Entry 7YTD (electron microscopy, 3.71 A resolution); this record covers chains J and L of the 15 polymer chains in the assembly.

[Chain J]
Protein: Immunoglobulin J chain
Organism: Homo sapiens
UniProt: P01591 (IGJ_HUMAN); residues 1-136 here correspond to UniProt positions 24-159 (UniProt number = residue number + 23)
Chain sequence (136 residues; each row starts with the number of its first residue):
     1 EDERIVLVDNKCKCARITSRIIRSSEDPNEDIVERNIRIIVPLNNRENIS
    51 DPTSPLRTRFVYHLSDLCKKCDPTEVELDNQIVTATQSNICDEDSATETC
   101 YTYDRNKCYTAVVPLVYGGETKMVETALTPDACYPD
Unresolved in the structure: 1-3, 70-97, 136
Curated features (UniProtKB/Swiss-Prot):
  - glycosylation: Asn-48 (N-linked (GlcNAc...) (complex) asparagine)
Cystine bridges: Cys-12/Cys-100, Cys-108/Cys-133
Residues lining bound ligands: N-acetylglucosamine (NAG; 2-acetamido-2-deoxy-beta-D-glucopyranose): Arg-20, Ile-22, Glu-34

[Chain L]
Protein: Immunoglobulin heavy constant mu
Organism: Homo sapiens
UniProt: P01871 (IGHM_HUMAN); residues 345-575 here correspond to UniProt positions 222-452 (UniProt number = residue number - 123)
Chain sequence (231 residues; each row starts with the number of its first residue):
   345 IRVFAIPPSFASIFLTKSTKLTCLVTDLTTYDSVTISWTRQNGEAVKTHT
   395 NISESHPNATFSAVGEASICEDDWNSGERFTCTVTHTDLPSPLKQTISRP
   445 KGVALHRPDVYLLPPAREQLNLRESATITCLVTGFSPADVFVQWMQRGQP
   495 LSPEKYVTSAPMPEPQAPGRYFAHSILTVSEEEWNTGETYTCVVAHEALP
   545 NRVTERTVDKSTGKPTLYNVSLVMSDTAGTC
Unresolved in the structure: 445-448
Curated features (UniProtKB/Swiss-Prot):
  - glycosylation (N-linked (GlcNAc...) asparagine): Asn-395, Asn-402
Cystine bridges: Cys-367/Cys-426, Cys-474/Cys-536
Covalently attached groups: N-acetylglucosamine (NAG) linked to Asn-563

[Interface between chain J and chain L]
Pairs across the interface - 42 pairs, chain J then chain L:
  Arg-4(J) with Ser-555(L), hydrogen bond
  Lys-11(J) with Cys-575(L)
  Cys-14(J) with Cys-575(L), disulfide
  Ser-19(J) with Ser-555(L), hydrogen bond (side chain-backbone)
  Arg-20(J) with Asn-563(L), hydrogen bond
  Ile-21(J) with Lys-554(L); Ser-555(L)
  Asn-29(J) with Asn-529(L), hydrogen bond
  Asp-31(J) with Lys-554(L)
  Ile-32(J) with Thr-560(L); Leu-561(L), hydrophobic
  Val-33(J) with Lys-554(L); Ser-555(L); Lys-558(L); Pro-559(L); Thr-560(L); Leu-561(L), hydrogen bond (backbone-backbone)
  Glu-34(J) with Leu-561(L)
  Arg-35(J) with Asn-563(L)
  Asn-36(J) with Asn-563(L)
  Ile-37(J) with Asn-563(L); Val-564(L), hydrophobic; Ser-565(L), hydrogen bond (backbone-backbone); Leu-566(L)
  Arg-38(J) with Ser-565(L)
  Ile-39(J) with Leu-566(L); Val-567(L), hydrogen bond (backbone-backbone)
  Ile-40(J) with Val-567(L), hydrophobic; Ala-572(L), hydrophobic; Cys-575(L), hydrogen bond (backbone-side chain)
  Val-41(J) with Val-567(L)
  Pro-42(J) with Asp-570(L)
  Leu-43(J) with Asp-570(L)
  Asn-44(J) with Asp-570(L), hydrogen bond (side chain-backbone); Thr-571(L)
  Thr-102(J) with Ala-572(L), hydrogen bond (side chain-backbone); Gly-573(L), hydrogen bond (side chain-backbone); Thr-574(L), hydrogen bond (side chain-backbone); Cys-575(L), hydrogen bond (side chain-backbone)
  Tyr-103(J) with Gly-573(L), hydrogen bond (backbone-backbone); Thr-574(L); Cys-575(L), hydrogen bond (backbone-backbone)
Other interface residues (no listed pair), chain J (26 interface residues in all): Pro-28, Tyr-101, Arg-105
Other interface residues (no listed pair), chain L (24 interface residues in all): Leu-464, Arg-467, Gly-557, Tyr-562, Met-568, Ser-569
Disulfides between the chains: Cys-14(J)/Cys-575(L)

[Overview]
26 residues of chain J face 24 of chain L across their interface, with 1 disulfide bond and 15 hydrogen bonds.
Polar pairs include Arg-4(J)/Ser-555(L), Ser-19(J)/Ser-555(L) and Arg-20(J)/Asn-563(L). Ligands of chain J:
N-acetylglucosamine. N-acetylglucosamine is covalently linked to Asn-563(L).
Chain J is Immunoglobulin J chain and chain L is Immunoglobulin heavy constant mu, both from Homo sapiens; the
structure, Cryo-EM structure of four human FcmR bound to IgM-Fc/J, was determined by electron microscopy
together with 7YSG, 7YTC and 7YTE from the same study.
